PDB entry 7KTM | X-ray diffraction, 1.53 A resolution | chains A and P of the 4 polymer chains in the assembly

[Chain A]
Molecule: DNA-directed DNA/RNA polymerase mu
Organism: Homo sapiens
Notes: EC 2.7.7.7
Reference sequence: Q9NP87 (DPOLM_HUMAN); numbering as in UniProt; present here: 132-397, 410-494
Chain sequence (356 residues; row label = number of the first residue in the row; note: 12 numbers in that range are skipped by the numbering (no residue carries them; nothing is unmodelled there)):
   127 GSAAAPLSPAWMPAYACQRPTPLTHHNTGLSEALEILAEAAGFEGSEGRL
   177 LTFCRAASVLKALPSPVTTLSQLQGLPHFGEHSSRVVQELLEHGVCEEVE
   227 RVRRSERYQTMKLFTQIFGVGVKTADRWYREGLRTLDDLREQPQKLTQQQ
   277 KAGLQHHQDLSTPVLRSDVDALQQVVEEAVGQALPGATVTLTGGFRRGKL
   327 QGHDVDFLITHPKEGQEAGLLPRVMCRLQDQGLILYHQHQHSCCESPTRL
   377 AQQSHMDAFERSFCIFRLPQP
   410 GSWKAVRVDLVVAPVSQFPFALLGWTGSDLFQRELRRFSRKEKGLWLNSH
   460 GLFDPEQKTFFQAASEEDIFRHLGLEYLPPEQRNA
Unresolved in the structure: 127-136, 365-383
Sequence notes: expression tag (127-131); conflict Gly410 (Pro in Q9NP87); engineered mutation Asp438 (Lys in Q9NP87)
Metal / ion sites: Mn2+ site 1 near His152 (its only coordinating residue here); Mn2+ site 2: His208 (shared with 1 residue of chain D); Mn2+ site 3 near His219 (its only coordinating residue here); Mn2+ site 4: Thr241, Ile243, Val246 (shared with DT3(P) of chain P); Mn2+ site 5: Asp330, Asp332 (together with 8-oxo-2'-deoxyguanosine-5'-triphosphate, pyrophosphate) (shared with 8OG_5(P) of chain P); Mn2+ site 6: Asp330, Asp332, Asp418 (together with 8-oxo-2'-deoxyguanosine-5'-triphosphate) (shared with DA4(P) of chain P); Mn2+ site 7: Glu386, His459
Small-molecule neighbours: 8-oxo-2'-deoxyguanosine-5'-triphosphate / pyrophosphate: Gly319, Gly320, Arg323, Lys325, Gln327, Gly328, His329, Asp330, Asp332, Asp418, Gly433, Trp434, Thr435, Gly436, Ser437, Asp438, Arg442, Arg445
Swiss-Prot annotation at these positions:
  - region: Arg323 to Asp332 (Involved in ssDNA binding)
  - binding site (Mg(2+)): Asp330, Asp332, Asp418
  - site: Gly433 (Responsible for the low discrimination between dNTP and rNTP)
Reported in the primary citation:
  - Mn2+ coordination through a water molecule: Asp438
  - mutagenesis - R445A: increased catalytic activity on dGTP misinsertion
  - mutagenesis - Q441A: unchanged catalytic activity on 8-oxodGTP

[Chain P]
Molecule: 5-nt DNA strand
Sequence (5 nucleotides; row label = number of the first residue in the row):
     1 CGTAG
Modified residues: 8OG (8-oxo-2'-deoxy-guanosine-5'-monophosphate) at position 5
Metal / ion sites: Mn2+ site 1: DT3 (shared with Thr241(A), Ile243(A), Val246(A) of chain A); Mn2+ site 2: DA4 (together with 8-oxo-2'-deoxyguanosine-5'-triphosphate) (shared with Asp330(A), Asp332(A), Asp418(A) of chain A); Mn2+ site 3: 8OG_5 (together with 8-oxo-2'-deoxyguanosine-5'-triphosphate, pyrophosphate) (shared with Asp330(A), Asp332(A) of chain A)

[Interface between chain A and chain P]
Pairs across the interface (33; chain A residue first):
  Ile243(A) - DT3(P)  phosphate contact
  Phe244(A) - DT3(P)  phosphate contact
  Phe244(A) - DA4(P)  phosphate contact
  Gly245(A) - DG2(P)  phosphate contact
  Gly245(A) - DT3(P)  hydrogen bond to the phosphate
  Val246(A) - DG2(P)  hydrogen bond to the phosphate
  Val246(A) - DT3(P)  hydrogen bond to the phosphate
  Gly247(A) - DG2(P)  hydrogen bond to the phosphate
  Lys249(A) - DC1(P)  phosphate contact
  Lys249(A) - DG2(P)  phosphate contact
  Thr250(A) - DC1(P)  hydrogen bond to the phosphate
  Thr250(A) - DG2(P)  hydrogen bond to the phosphate
  Gln275(A) - DG2(P)  sugar contact
  Gly319(A) - 8OG_5(P)  phosphate contact
  Arg323(A) - 8OG_5(P)  hydrogen bond to the phosphate
  His329(A) - DA4(P)  salt bridge to the phosphate
  Asp330(A) - 8OG_5(P)  phosphate contact
  Asp332(A) - DA4(P)  phosphate contact
  Asp332(A) - 8OG_5(P)  phosphate contact
  Phe389(A) - DT3(P)  sugar contact
  Phe389(A) - DA4(P)  sugar contact
  Arg416(A) - DT3(P)  hydrogen bond to the phosphate
  Arg416(A) - DA4(P)  salt bridge to the phosphate
  Asp418(A) - DA4(P)  sugar contact
  Asp418(A) - 8OG_5(P)  phosphate contact
  Gly433(A) - 8OG_5(P)  sugar contact
  Trp434(A) - DA4(P)  sugar contact
  Trp434(A) - 8OG_5(P)  sugar contact
  Thr435(A) - 8OG_5(P)  phosphate contact
  Gly436(A) - 8OG_5(P)  hydrogen bond to the phosphate
  Ser437(A) - 8OG_5(P)  sugar contact
  Asp438(A) - 8OG_5(P)  base contact
  Arg445(A) - 8OG_5(P)  base contact
Interface residues without a listed pair, chain A (24 interface residues in all): Val248

[In short]
24 residues of chain A face 5 of chain P across their interface; the contacts include 9 hydrogen bonds and 2
salt bridges. Polar contacts include Gly245(A)-DT3(P), Val246(A)-DG2(P) and Val246(A)-DT3(P). Ligands of chain
A: 8-oxo-2'-deoxyguanosine-5'-triphosphate / pyrophosphate. From the paper: R445A of chain A increases
catalytic activity on dGTP misinsertion; water-mediated Mn2+ coordination by Asp438(A).
Here chain A is DNA-directed DNA/RNA polymerase mu (Homo sapiens) and chain P is a 5-nt DNA strand. Entry 7KTM
(DNA Polymerase Mu (K438D), 8-oxodGTP:Ct Reaction State Ternary Complex, 50 mM Mn2+ (30min)) was determined by
X-ray diffraction, deposited together with 7KSS, 7KST, 7KSU, 7KSV, 7KSW, 7KSX and 25 further entries.
